PDB entry 7FES | electron microscopy, 3.40 A resolution | chains H and I of the 14 polymer chains in the assembly

Chain H (and I):
Molecule: ATP-dependent Clp protease proteolytic subunit
Source organism: Bacillus subtilis
Notes: EC 3.4.21.92; chain I of this document is another copy of the same molecule, construct and numbering; everything in this record applies to it too
UniProtKB: P80244 (CLPP_BACSU); residues 1-196 here correspond to UniProt positions 2-197 (UniProt number = residue number + 1)
Chain sequence (202 residues; numbered 1 to 202; the number before each row is that of its first residue):
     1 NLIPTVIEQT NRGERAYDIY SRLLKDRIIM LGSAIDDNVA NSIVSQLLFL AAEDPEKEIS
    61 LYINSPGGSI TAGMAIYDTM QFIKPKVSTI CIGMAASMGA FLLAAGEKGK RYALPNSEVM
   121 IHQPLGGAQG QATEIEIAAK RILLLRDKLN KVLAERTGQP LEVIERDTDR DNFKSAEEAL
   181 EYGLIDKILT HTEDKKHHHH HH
Not modelled in the structure: 1-18, 124-137, 190-202
Sequence notes: expression tag (197-202)

How chain H and chain I interact:
Pairs across the interface (10):
  N41(H) with G32(I)
  L48(H) with Y62(I), hydrophobic
  F49(H) with I19(I), hydrophobic; R22(I)
  M74(H) with N116(I)
  D78(H) with L114(I); N116(I)
  F82(H) with L189(I), hydrophobic
  R141(H) with E118(I), salt bridge; F173(I)
Other interface residues (no listed pair), chain H (9 interface residues in all): V44, A75
Other interface residues (no listed pair), chain I (12 interface residues in all): M30, N64, I92

Summary:
The interface between chain H and chain I involves 9 residues on one side and 12 on the other, with 1 salt
bridge. The salt-bridged pair is R141(H)-E118(I).
Chain H and chain I are both ATP-dependent Clp protease proteolytic subunit (Bacillus subtilis); the
structure, Cryo-EM structure of apo BsClpP at pH 4.2, was determined by electron microscopy, deposited
together with 7FEP, 7FEQ, 7FER, 7P80 and 7P81.
